PDB entry 1WNV | X-ray diffraction, 1.85 A resolution | chain A

== Chain A ==
Molecule: Heme oxygenase
Source organism: Corynebacterium diphtheriae
Notes: EC 1.14.99.3
UniProt: P71119 (HMUO_CORDI); residue numbers follow UniProt; this construct covers 1-215
Chain sequence (215 residues; numbered 1 to 215; the number before each row is that of its first residue):
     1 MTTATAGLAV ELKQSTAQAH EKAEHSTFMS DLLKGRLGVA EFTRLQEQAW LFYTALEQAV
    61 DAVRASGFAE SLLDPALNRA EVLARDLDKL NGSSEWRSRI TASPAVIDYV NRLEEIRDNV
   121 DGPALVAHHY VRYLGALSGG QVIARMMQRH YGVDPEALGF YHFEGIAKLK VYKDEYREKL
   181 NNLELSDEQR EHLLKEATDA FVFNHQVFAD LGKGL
Unresolved in the structure: 1-6, 214-215
Sequence notes: engineered mutation A136 (Asp in P71119)
Metal / ion sites: heme Fe near H20 (its only coordinating residue here)
Residues lining bound ligands: heme (HEM): A9, K13, H20, A23, E24, M29, L33, Y130, V131, R132, L134, G135, S138, G139, R177, F201, N204, F208

== Overview ==
Chain A binds heme.
Chain A is Heme oxygenase (Corynebacterium diphtheriae); the structure, D136A mutant of Heme Oxygenase from
Corynebacterium diphtheriae (HmuO), was determined by X-ray diffraction together with 1WNW and 1WNX from the
same study.
